3A6N - chains C and D of the 10 polymer chains in the assembly; structure by X-ray diffraction, 2.70 A resolution.

# Chain C
Name: Histone H2A type 1-B/E
Organism: Homo sapiens
Reference sequence: P04908 (H2A1B_HUMAN); residues 0-129 here correspond to UniProt positions 1-130 (UniProt number = residue number + 1)
Chain sequence (133 residues; numbered -3 to 129; the number before each row is that of its first residue; numbers below 1 keep their minus sign (Gly-3 is residue -3)):
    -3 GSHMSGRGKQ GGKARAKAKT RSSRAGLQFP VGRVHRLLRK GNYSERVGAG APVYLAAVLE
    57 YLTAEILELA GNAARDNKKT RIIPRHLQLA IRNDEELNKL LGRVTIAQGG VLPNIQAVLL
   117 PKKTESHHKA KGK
Disordered / not traced: -3 to 13, 119-129
Sequence notes: expression tag (-3 to -1)
Curated features (UniProtKB/Swiss-Prot):
  - modified residue: Ser1 (N-acetylserine), Arg3 (Citrulline), Lys5 (N6-(2-hydroxyisobutyryl)lysine), Lys9 (N6-(2-hydroxyisobutyryl)lysine), Lys13 (N6-(beta-hydroxybutyryl)lysine), Lys36 (N6-(2-hydroxyisobutyryl)lysine), Lys74 (N6-(2-hydroxyisobutyryl)lysine), Lys75 (N6-(2-hydroxyisobutyryl)lysine), Lys95 (N6-(2-hydroxyisobutyryl)lysine), Gln104 (N5-methylglutamine), Lys118 (N6-(2-hydroxyisobutyryl)lysine), Lys119 (N6-crotonyllysine), Thr120 (Phosphothreonine), Lys125 (N6-crotonyllysine)
  - cross-link (Glycyl lysine isopeptide (Lys-Gly)): Lys13 (interchain with G-Cter in ubiquitin), Lys15 (interchain with G-Cter in ubiquitin), Lys119 (interchain with G-Cter in ubiquitin)

# Chain D
Name: Histone H2B type 1-J
Organism: Homo sapiens
Reference sequence: P06899 (H2B1J_HUMAN); residues 0-125 here correspond to UniProt positions 1-126 (UniProt number = residue number + 1)
Chain sequence (129 residues; row label = number of the first residue in the row; numbers below 1 keep their minus sign (Gly-3 is residue -3)):
    -3 GSHMPEPAKS APAPKKGSKK AVTKAQKKDG KKRKRSRKES YSIYVYKVLK QVHPDTGISS
    57 KAMGIMNSFV NDIFERIAGE ASRLAHYNKR STITSREIQT AVRLLLPGEL AKHAVSEGTK
   117 AVTKYTSAK
Disordered / not traced: -3 to 30, 125
Sequence notes: expression tag (-3 to -1)
Metal / ion sites: Mn2+ near Val48 (its only coordinating residue here)
Curated features (UniProtKB/Swiss-Prot):
  - modified residue: Pro1 (N-acetylproline), Glu2 (ADP-ribosyl glutamic acid), Lys5 (N6-(2-hydroxyisobutyryl)lysine), Ser6 (ADP-ribosylserine), Lys11 (N6-(beta-hydroxybutyryl)lysine), Lys12 (N6-(2-hydroxyisobutyryl)lysine), Ser14 (Phosphoserine), Lys15 (N6-acetyllysine), Lys16 (N6-(beta-hydroxybutyryl)lysine), Lys20 (N6-(2-hydroxyisobutyryl)lysine), Lys23 (N6-(2-hydroxyisobutyryl)lysine), Lys24 (N6-(2-hydroxyisobutyryl)lysine), Lys34 (N6-(2-hydroxyisobutyryl)lysine), Glu35 (PolyADP-ribosyl glutamic acid), Ser36 (Phosphoserine), Lys43 (N6-(2-hydroxyisobutyryl)lysine), Lys46 (N6-(2-hydroxyisobutyryl)lysine), Lys57 (N6,N6-dimethyllysine), Arg79 (Dimethylated arginine), Lys85 (N6,N6,N6-trimethyllysine) and 6 more in UniProt
  - glycosylation: Ser112 (O-linked (GlcNAc) serine)
  - cross-link (Glycyl lysine isopeptide (Lys-Gly)): Lys5 (interchain with G-Cter in SUMO2), Lys20 (interchain with G-Cter in SUMO2), Lys34 (interchain with G-Cter in ubiquitin), Lys120 (interchain with G-Cter in ubiquitin)

# How chain C and chain D interact
Pairs across the interface (121):
  Arg17(C) with Tyr121(D)
  Ser19(C) with Lys120(D), hydrogen bond (backbone-side chain)
  Arg20(C) with Lys120(D), hydrogen bond (backbone-side chain); Tyr121(D); Ala124(D), hydrogen bond (side chain-backbone)
  Ala21(C) with Ala117(D)
  Gly22(C) with Lys120(D)
  Leu23(C) with Ala117(D), hydrophobic
  Gln24(C) with Tyr40(D); Lys43(D); Gln47(D), hydrogen bond
  Phe25(C) with Tyr40(D), hydrophobic; Val66(D), hydrophobic
  Pro26(C) with Tyr40(D)
  Arg29(C) with Glu35(D), salt bridge; Ser36(D), hydrogen bond (side chain-backbone); Tyr40(D)
  Val30(C) with Phe70(D), hydrophobic
  Arg32(C) with Glu35(D), salt bridge
  Leu33(C) with Tyr37(D); Phe70(D), hydrophobic
  Leu34(C) with Phe70(D), hydrophobic; Ala74(D), hydrophobic
  Tyr39(C) with Phe70(D); Glu71(D), hydrogen bond; Ala74(D), hydrophobic; Ser78(D), hydrogen bond (backbone-side chain); Ile89(D), hydrophobic
  Ser40(C) with Ser87(D); Ile89(D)
  Glu41(C) with Ser87(D), hydrogen bond (backbone-backbone)
  Arg42(C) with Ser87(D), hydrogen bond (backbone-backbone); Thr88(D); Ile89(D), hydrogen bond (backbone-backbone)
  Val43(C) with Ile89(D)
  Gly44(C) with Ile89(D), hydrogen bond (backbone-backbone)
  Gly46(C) with Ser91(D); Val118(D)
  Ala47(C) with Ile89(D); Thr90(D); Ser91(D); Ile94(D)
  Val49(C) with Ala117(D); Val118(D), hydrophobic; Tyr121(D), hydrophobic
  Tyr50(C) with Ser91(D); Ile94(D), hydrophobic; Gln95(D), hydrogen bond; Val111(D), hydrogen bond (side chain-backbone); Gly114(D); Thr115(D); Val118(D), hydrophobic
  Leu51(C) with Phe70(D), hydrophobic; Ile73(D), hydrophobic; Ile94(D), hydrophobic
  Ala53(C) with Glu113(D); Gly114(D); Ala117(D), hydrophobic
  Val54(C) with Val98(D), hydrophobic; Ala110(D)
  Leu55(C) with Ile69(D), hydrophobic; Phe70(D)
  Glu56(C) with Val44(D)
  Tyr57(C) with Leu106(D); His109(D), hydrogen bond; Ala110(D); Glu113(D)
  Leu58(C) with Phe65(D), hydrophobic; Ile69(D), hydrophobic; Leu102(D), hydrophobic; Leu106(D), hydrophobic
  Thr59(C) with Val44(D); Met62(D); Val66(D)
  Ala60(C) with Val44(D), hydrophobic
  Glu61(C) with Leu106(D)
  Ile62(C) with Phe65(D), hydrophobic
  Leu63(C) with Val41(D); Leu45(D); His49(D); Met62(D), hydrophobic
  Glu64(C) with Val48(D); His49(D), salt bridge
  Gly67(C) with His49(D)
  Asn68(C) with His49(D), hydrogen bond
  Arg71(C) with His49(D), hydrogen bond; Asp51(D), salt bridge; Thr52(D)
  Thr76(C) with Thr52(D); Gly53(D), hydrogen bond (backbone-backbone)
  Arg77(C) with Gly53(D); Ile54(D); Ser55(D)
  Ile78(C) with Leu45(D), hydrophobic; Thr52(D); Gly53(D), hydrogen bond (backbone-backbone); Ile54(D); Ser55(D), hydrogen bond (backbone-backbone); Ala58(D)
  Ile79(C) with Ser55(D); Ala58(D), hydrophobic
  Pro80(C) with Ser55(D); Lys57(D); Ala58(D); Ile61(D), hydrophobic
  Leu83(C) with Ala58(D); Ile61(D), hydrophobic; Met62(D), hydrophobic
  Glu92(C) with Pro103(D); Gly104(D); Glu105(D), hydrogen bond (side chain-backbone); Leu106(D), hydrogen bond (side chain-backbone)
  Leu93(C) with Leu106(D), hydrophobic
  Leu96(C) with Arg72(D), hydrogen bond (backbone-side chain); Leu102(D), hydrophobic
  Leu97(C) with Phe65(D), hydrophobic
  Val100(C) with Asp68(D); Arg72(D)
  Ile102(C) with Ile61(D), hydrophobic
  Ala103(C) with Ile61(D)
  Gln104(C) with Lys57(D)
Interface residues without a listed pair, chain C (56 interface residues in all): Ala45, Lys95
Interface residues without a listed pair, chain D (57 interface residues in all): Arg33, Gly75, Leu101

# Summary
56 residues of chain C face 57 of chain D across their interface, with 22 hydrogen bonds and 4 salt bridges.
Polar pairs include Arg29(C)-Glu35(D), Arg32(C)-Glu35(D) and Glu64(C)-His49(D).
Chain C is Histone H2A type 1-B/E and chain D is Histone H2B type 1-J, both from Homo sapiens; the structure,
The nucleosome containing a testis-specific histone variant, human H3T, was determined by X-ray diffraction
(same publication as 3AFA).
